PDB entry 4QWJ | X-ray diffraction, 2.90 A resolution | chains C and D of the 28 polymer chains in the assembly

Chain C:
Name: Proteasome subunit alpha type-4
From: Saccharomyces cerevisiae
UniProtKB: P40303 (PSA4_YEAST); residues -1 to 252 here correspond to UniProt positions 1-254 (UniProt number = residue number + 2)
Amino-acid sequence (254 residues; row label = number of the first residue in the row; numbers below 1 keep their minus sign (Met-1 is residue -1)):
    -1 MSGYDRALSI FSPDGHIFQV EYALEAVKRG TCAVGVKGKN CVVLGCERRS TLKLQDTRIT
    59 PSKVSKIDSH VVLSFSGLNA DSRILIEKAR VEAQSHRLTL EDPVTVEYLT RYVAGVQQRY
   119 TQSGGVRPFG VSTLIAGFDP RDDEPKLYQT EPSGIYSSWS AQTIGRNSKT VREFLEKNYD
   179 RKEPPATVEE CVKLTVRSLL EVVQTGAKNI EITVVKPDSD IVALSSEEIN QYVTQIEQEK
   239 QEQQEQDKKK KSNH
Disordered / not traced: -1 to 0, 241-252
UniProt features mapped onto this chain:
  - modified residue: Thr58 (Phosphothreonine)

Chain D:
Name: Proteasome subunit alpha type-5
From: Saccharomyces cerevisiae
UniProtKB: P32379 (PSA5_YEAST); residues -7 to 252 here correspond to UniProt positions 1-260 (UniProt number = residue number + 8)
Amino-acid sequence (260 residues; row label = number of the first residue in the row; numbers below 1 keep their minus sign (Met-7 is residue -7)):
    -7 MFLTRSEYDR GVSTFSPEGR LFQVEYSLEA IKLGSTAIGI ATKEGVVLGV EKRATSPLLE
    53 SDSIEKIVEI DRHIGCAMSG LTADARSMIE HARTAAVTHN LYYDEDINVE SLTQSVCDLA
   113 LRFGEGASGE ERLMSRPFGV ALLIAGHDAD DGYQLFHAEP SGTFYRYNAK AIGSGSEGAQ
   173 AELLNEWHSS LTLKEAELLV LKILKQVMEE KLDENNAQLS CITKQDGFKI YDNEKTAELI
   233 KELKEKEAAE SPEEADVEMS
Disordered / not traced: -7 to 0, 118-124, 243-252

Interface between chain C and chain D:
Residue-residue contacts (63; chain C residue first):
  Asp3(C) - Glu117(D)
  Arg4(C) - Asp1(D)  salt bridge
  Arg4(C) - Glu117(D)
  Ala5(C) - Val4(D)  hydrophobic
  Ala5(C) - Glu117(D)  hydrogen bond (backbone-side chain)
  Ala5(C) - Ser127(D)
  Ser7(C) - Ser127(D)
  Ser7(C) - Arg128(D)
  Ile8(C) - Asp1(D)
  Ile8(C) - Gln15(D)
  Phe9(C) - Gln15(D)
  Phe9(C) - Tyr18(D)  hydrophobic
  Phe9(C) - Ser19(D)
  Phe9(C) - Ala22(D)  hydrophobic
  Phe9(C) - Leu73(D)  hydrophobic
  Phe9(C) - Arg128(D)
  Phe9(C) - Pro129(D)
  Phe9(C) - Gly131(D)
  Ser10(C) - Tyr18(D)
  Pro11(C) - Tyr18(D)  hydrophobic
  Pro11(C) - Glu21(D)
  Asp12(C) - Glu21(D)
  Gly13(C) - Tyr18(D)
  Gly13(C) - Glu21(D)
  Gly13(C) - Ala22(D)
  His14(C) - Leu25(D)
  Ile15(C) - Leu73(D)  hydrophobic
  Ile15(C) - Arg128(D)
  Lys35(C) - Glu52(D)  salt bridge
  Gln116(C) - Ala75(D)
  Gln116(C) - Asp76(D)
  Gln116(C) - Arg128(D)
  Thr119(C) - Arg128(D)  hydrogen bond (backbone-side chain)
  Gln120(C) - Met126(D)
  Gln120(C) - Ser127(D)  hydrogen bond (backbone-backbone)
  Gln120(C) - Arg128(D)
  Gln120(C) - Phe130(D)
  Ser121(C) - Ser127(D)
  Gly122(C) - Ser127(D)
  Ser151(C) - Ala75(D)
  Gly152(C) - Ala75(D)
  Ile153(C) - Thr74(D)
  Ile153(C) - Ala75(D)
  Ser155(C) - Leu51(D)
  Ser155(C) - Ser55(D)
  Ser156(C) - Leu51(D)
  Ser156(C) - Glu52(D)  hydrogen bond (backbone-backbone)
  Ser156(C) - Ser55(D)  hydrogen bond (backbone-side chain)
  Trp157(C) - Ser48(D)
  Trp157(C) - Leu50(D)
  Trp157(C) - Leu51(D)
  Ser158(C) - Leu50(D)  hydrogen bond (backbone-backbone)
  Ser158(C) - Glu52(D)  hydrogen bond
  Ala159(C) - Leu50(D)
  Leu173(C) - Leu50(D)  hydrophobic
  Glu174(C) - Ser48(D)  hydrogen bond
  Glu174(C) - Pro49(D)
  Glu174(C) - Leu50(D)
  Tyr177(C) - Leu50(D)  hydrophobic
  Arg179(C) - Pro49(D)  hydrogen bond (side chain-backbone)
  Arg179(C) - Leu50(D)
  Arg179(C) - Leu51(D)  hydrogen bond (side chain-backbone)
  Arg179(C) - Glu52(D)
Also at the interface, not in a pair above, chain C (32 interface residues in all): Tyr154, Arg170
Also at the interface, not in a pair above, chain D (28 interface residues in all): Thr47, Ser53, Glu57

In short:
The interface between chain C and chain D involves 32 residues on one side and 28 on the other; the contacts
include 10 hydrogen bonds and 2 salt bridges. Polar pairs include Arg4(C)-Asp1(D), Lys35(C)-Glu52(D) and
Ala5(C)-Glu117(D).
Chain C is Proteasome subunit alpha type-4 and chain D is Proteasome subunit alpha type-5, both from
Saccharomyces cerevisiae; the structure, yCP beta5-A49T-mutant in complex with carfilzomib, was determined by
X-ray diffraction (same publication as 4QUX, 4QUY, 4QV0, 4QV1, 4QV3, 4QV4 and 42 further entries).
